Entry 7AGG (electron microscopy, 3.30 A resolution); this record covers chains A and D of the 5 polymer chains in the assembly.

Chain A:
Name: Fiber
From: Human adenovirus B serotype 7
UniProt: Q5EY45 (Q5EY45_ADE07); numbering as in UniProt (aligned over 117-325)
Sequence (213 residues; each row starts with the number of its first residue):
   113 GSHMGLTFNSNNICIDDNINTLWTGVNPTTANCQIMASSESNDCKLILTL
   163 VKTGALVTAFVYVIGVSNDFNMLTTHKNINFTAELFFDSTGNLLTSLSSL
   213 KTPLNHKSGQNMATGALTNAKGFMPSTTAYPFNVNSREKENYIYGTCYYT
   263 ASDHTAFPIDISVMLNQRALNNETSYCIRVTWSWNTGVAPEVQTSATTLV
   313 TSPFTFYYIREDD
Disordered / not traced: 113-127
Differences from the reference sequence: expression tag (113-116)

Chain D:
Name: Desmoglein-2
From: Homo sapiens
UniProt: Q14126 (DSG2_HUMAN); residues 100-337 here correspond to UniProt positions 149-386 (UniProt number = residue number + 49)
Sequence (243 residues; numbered 95 to 337; the number before each row is that of its first residue):
    95 QGAMEVLDINDNEPVFTQDVFVGSVEELSAAHTLVMKINATDADEPNTLN
   145 SKISYRIVSLEPAYPPVFYLNKDTGEIYTTSVTLDREEHSSYTLTVEARD
   195 GNGEVTDKPVKQAQVQIRILDVNDNIPVVENKVLEGMVEENQVNVEVTRI
   245 KVFDADEIGSDNWLANFTFASGNEGGYFHIETDAQTNEGIVTLIKEVDYE
   295 EMKNLDFSVIVANKAAFHKSIRSKYKPTPIPIKVKVKNVKEGI
Disordered / not traced: 95-99, 331-337
Differences from the reference sequence: expression tag (95-99)

How chain A and chain D interact:
Residue-residue contacts (16):
  D265(A) - K313(D)  hydrogen bond (backbone-side chain)
  D265(A) - R316(D)  salt bridge
  H266(A) - K313(D)  hydrogen bond
  T267(A) - K313(D)
  T267(A) - R316(D)
  A268(A) - S317(D)  hydrogen bond (backbone-side chain)
  F269(A) - R316(D)
  F269(A) - S317(D)
  P270(A) - S317(D)
  N297(A) - K320(D)  hydrogen bond (backbone-side chain)
  T298(A) - K320(D)
  G299(A) - Y319(D)
  G299(A) - P321(D)
  V300(A) - Y319(D)  hydrophobic
  A301(A) - R316(D)  hydrogen bond (backbone-side chain)
  P302(A) - R316(D)  hydrogen bond (backbone-side chain)
Other interface residues (no listed pair), chain A (14 interface residues in all): A263, E303
Other interface residues (no listed pair), chain D (7 interface residues in all): H312
From the paper, about this interface:
  - hot spots on chain A (mutagenesis) - F269A: decreased binding to DSG2

Overview:
Chain A and chain D form an interface of 14 and 7 residues respectively, with 6 hydrogen bonds and 1 salt
bridge. Polar pairs include D265(A)-R316(D), D265(A)-K313(D) and H266(A)-K313(D). From the paper: F269A of
chain A reduces binding to DSG2.
Chain A is Fiber (Human adenovirus B serotype 7) and chain D is Desmoglein-2 (Homo sapiens); the structure,
HAd7 knob in complex with 2 EC2-EC3 modules of DSG-2, was determined by electron microscopy, deposited
together with 7AGF.
